6RQC - chains 3 and X of the 14 polymer chains in the assembly; structure by electron microscopy, 4.40 A resolution (low resolution: residue-level contacts below are approximate; hydrogen-bond / salt-bridge calls are withheld).

[Chain 3]
Name: DNA replication licensing factor MCM3
Organism: Saccharomyces cerevisiae S288c
Notes: EC 3.6.4.12
Reference sequence: P24279 (MCM3_YEAST); numbering as in UniProt (aligned over 1-971)
Chain sequence (1006 residues; each row starts with the number of its first residue; numbers below 1 keep their minus sign (Met-34 is residue -34)):
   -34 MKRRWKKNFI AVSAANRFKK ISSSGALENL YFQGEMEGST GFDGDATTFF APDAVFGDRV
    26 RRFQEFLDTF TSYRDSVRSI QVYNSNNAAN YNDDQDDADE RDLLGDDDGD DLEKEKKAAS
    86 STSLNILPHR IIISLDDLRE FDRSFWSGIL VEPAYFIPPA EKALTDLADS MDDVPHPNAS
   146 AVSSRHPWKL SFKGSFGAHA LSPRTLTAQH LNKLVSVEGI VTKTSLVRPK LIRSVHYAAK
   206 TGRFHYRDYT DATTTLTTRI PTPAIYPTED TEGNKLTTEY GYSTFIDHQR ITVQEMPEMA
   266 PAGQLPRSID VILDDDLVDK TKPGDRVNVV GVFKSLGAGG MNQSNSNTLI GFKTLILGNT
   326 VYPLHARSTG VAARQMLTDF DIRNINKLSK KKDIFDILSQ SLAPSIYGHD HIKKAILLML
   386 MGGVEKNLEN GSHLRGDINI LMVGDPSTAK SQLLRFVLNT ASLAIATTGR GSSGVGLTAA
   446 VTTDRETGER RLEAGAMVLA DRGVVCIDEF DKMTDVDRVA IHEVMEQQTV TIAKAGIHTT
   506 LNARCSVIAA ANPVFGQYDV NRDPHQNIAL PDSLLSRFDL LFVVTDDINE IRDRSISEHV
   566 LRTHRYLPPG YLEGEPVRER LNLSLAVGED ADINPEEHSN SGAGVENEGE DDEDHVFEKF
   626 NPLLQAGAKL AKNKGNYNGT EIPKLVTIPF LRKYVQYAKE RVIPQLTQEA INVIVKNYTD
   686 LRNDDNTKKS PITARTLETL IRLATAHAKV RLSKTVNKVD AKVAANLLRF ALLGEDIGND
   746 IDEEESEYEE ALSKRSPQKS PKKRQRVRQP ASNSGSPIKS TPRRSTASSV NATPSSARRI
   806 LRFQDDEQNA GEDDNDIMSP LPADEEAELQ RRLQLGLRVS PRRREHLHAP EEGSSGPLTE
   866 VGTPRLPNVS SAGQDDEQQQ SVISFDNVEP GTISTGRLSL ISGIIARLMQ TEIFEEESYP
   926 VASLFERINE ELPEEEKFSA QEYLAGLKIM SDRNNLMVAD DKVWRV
Disordered / not traced: -34 to 18, 62-90, 142-150, 311-313, 571-650, 739-971
Differences from the reference sequence: initiating methionine (-34); expression tag (-33 to 0)
UniProt features mapped onto this chain:
  - motif: Ser541 to Asp544 (Arginine finger)
  - binding site (ATP): Gly409 to Ser416
  - modified residue: Ser761 (Phosphoserine), Ser777 (Phosphoserine), Ser781 (Phosphoserine), Thr868 (Phosphothreonine)
  - mutagenesis: Lys415 (K415A: No effect on MCM2-7 complex helicase activity. Loss of MCM2-7 complex helicase activity; when associated with MCM5 A-422. Reduces MCM2-7 complex helicase activity ...)
Ligand contacts:
  - ADP (adenosine-5'-diphosphate), molecule 1: Ile371, Tyr372, His374, Pro411, Ser412, Thr413, Ala414, Lys415, Ser416, Gln417, Ile561, Val565
  - ADP, molecule 2: Leu399, His487, Arg542

[Chain X]
Molecule: 88-nt DNA strand
Sequence (88 nucleotides; row label = number of the first residue in the row):
     1 TGGTTTTTAT ATGTTTTGTT ATGTATTGTT TATTTTCCCT TGACTGACTG ACTGACTGAC
    61 TGACTGACTG ACTGACTGAC TGTATATA

[How chain 3 and chain X interact]
Residue-residue contacts - 18 pairs, chain 3 then chain X:
  Gln308(3) - DG58(X)
  Gln308(3) - DA59(X)
  Ser309(3) - DA59(X)
  Asn310(3) - DA59(X)
  Val446(3) - DC68(X)
  Thr447(3) - DC68(X)
  Thr448(3) - DA67(X)
  Thr448(3) - DC68(X)
  Asp449(3) - DA67(X)
  Arg450(3) - DG66(X)
  Arg450(3) - DA67(X)
  Gly453(3) - DA67(X)
  Arg455(3) - DA67(X)
  Arg455(3) - DC68(X)
  Thr479(3) - DT77(X)
  Thr479(3) - DG78(X)
  Asp480(3) - DT77(X)
  Val481(3) - DT77(X)
Interface residues without a listed pair, chain 3 (15 interface residues in all): Met478, Arg483
Interface residues without a listed pair, chain X (8 interface residues in all): DC76

[Overview]
The interface between chain 3 and chain X involves 15 residues on one side and 8 on the other. Ligands of
chain 3: ADP. Curated annotation (UniProt) lists 8 ATP-binding residues and one mutagenesis site on chain 3.
Chain 3 is DNA replication licensing factor MCM3 (Saccharomyces cerevisiae S288c) and chain X is an 88-nt DNA
strand; the structure, Cryo-EM structure of an MCM loading intermediate, was determined by electron
microscopy.
